Entry 7TDU (X-ray diffraction, 1.85 A resolution); this record covers chain A.

# Chain A
Protein: 3C-like proteinase
Source organism: Severe acute respiratory syndrome coronavirus 2
Notes: EC 3.4.22.69
UniProtKB: P0DTD1 (R1AB_SARS2); residues 1-306 here correspond to UniProt positions 3264-3569 (UniProt number = residue number + 3263)
Chain sequence (306 residues; row label = number of the first residue in the row):
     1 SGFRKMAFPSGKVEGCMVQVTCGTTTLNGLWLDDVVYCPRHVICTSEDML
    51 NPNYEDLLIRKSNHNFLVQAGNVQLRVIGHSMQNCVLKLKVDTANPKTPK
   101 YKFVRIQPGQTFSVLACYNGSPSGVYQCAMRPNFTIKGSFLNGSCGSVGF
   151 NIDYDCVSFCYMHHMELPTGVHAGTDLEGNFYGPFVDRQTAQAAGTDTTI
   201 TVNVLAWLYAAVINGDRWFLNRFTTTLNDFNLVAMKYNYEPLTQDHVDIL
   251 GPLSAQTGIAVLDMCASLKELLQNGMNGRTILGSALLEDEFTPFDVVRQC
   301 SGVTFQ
UniProt features mapped onto this chain:
  - active site: His41 (For 3CL-PRO activity), Cys145 (Nucleophile)
  - site: Gln306 (Cleavage)
  - cross-link (Glycyl lysine isopeptide (Lys-Gly)): Lys5 (interchain with G-Cter in ubiquitin), Lys90 (interchain with G-Cter in ubiquitin)
Glycans and other covalent adducts: compound I1W linked to Cys145
Ligand contacts: I1W ((1R,2S,5S)-N-{(1S,2S)-1-(1,3-benzothiazol-2-yl)-1-hydroxy-3-[(3S)-2-oxo(1-~2~H)pyrrolidin-3-yl]propan-2-yl}-3-{N-[tert-butyl(~2~H)carbamoyl]-3-methyl-L-(N-~2~H)valyl}-6,6-dimethyl-3-azabicyclo[3.1.0]hexane-2-(~2~H)carboxamide): Ser1, Thr25, Leu27, His41, Val42, Cys44, Met49, Phe140, Leu141, Asn142, Gly143, Ser144, His163, His164, Met165, Glu166, Leu167, Pro168, His172, Asp187, Arg188, Gln189, Thr190, Ala191, Gln192
From the paper describing this entry:
  - catalytic residues: His41, Gly143, Ser144, Cys145 (citing earlier work)
  - binding site for I1W: Ser1, Thr25, His41, Cys44, Met49, Phe140 to Asn142, Gly143, Cys145, His163, His164, Glu166, His172, Gln189
  - contacts within the chain: His41-His164, His164-Thr175 (hydrogen bond), Glu166-His172 (hydrogen bond), Gly138-His172 (backbone contact), Thr175-Asp176 (backbone contact)
  - self-association interface (contacts with another copy of this molecule); pairs are residue here / residue on that copy: Glu166-Ser1
  - conformationally variable residues (helix shift, loop rearrangement, side-chain flip): His41, Ser46 to Asn51, Met165 to Gly170, Gln189 to Ala194

# In short
Covalently linked compound I1W: at Cys145. Curated annotation (UniProt) lists active-site residues His41 and
Cys145. From the paper: catalytic residues His41, Gly143 and Ser144 among others; a binding site for I1W at
Ser1, Thr25 and His41 among others.
Chain A is 3C-like proteinase (Severe acute respiratory syndrome coronavirus 2); the structure, Joint
X-ray/neutron structure of SARS-CoV-2 main protease (3CL Mpro) in complex with BBH-1, was determined by X-ray
diffraction together with 7TEH, 7TFR and 7SI9 from the same study.
